1BMN - chains L and H of the 3 polymer chains in the assembly; structure by X-ray diffraction, 2.80 A resolution.

# Chain L
Name: Alpha-thrombin
From: Homo sapiens
Notes: EC 3.4.21.5
Reference sequence: P00734 (THRB_HUMAN); the construct lacks a stretch of the UniProt sequence, so the offset changes along the chain: -5 to 0 = UniProt 328-333; 1-14 = UniProt 336-349; 15-18 = UniProt 360-363
Amino-acid sequence (36 residues; each row starts with the number of its first residue; a row labelled like 14A-14J holds insertion residues (14A, then the next letters in order); numbers below 1 keep their minus sign (Thr-5 is residue -5)):
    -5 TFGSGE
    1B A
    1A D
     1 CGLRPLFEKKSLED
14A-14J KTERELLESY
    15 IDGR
Not modelled in the structure: -5 to 0, 15-18
Swiss-Prot annotation at these positions:
  - site: Arg18 (Cleavage)

# Chain H
Name: Alpha-thrombin
From: Homo sapiens
Notes: EC 3.4.21.5
Reference sequence: P00734 (THRB_HUMAN); the construct lacks a stretch of the UniProt sequence and is renumbered around it, so the offset changes along the chain: 16-36 = UniProt 364-384; 37-60 = UniProt 386-409; 61-77 = UniProt 419-435; 78-97 = UniProt 437-456; 7 more segments
Amino-acid sequence (259 residues; numbered 16 to 247 plus 28 insertion-coded residues; 1 number in that range is skipped by the numbering (no residue carries it; nothing is unmodelled there); the number before each row is that of its first residue; a row labelled like 60A-60I holds insertion residues (60A, then the next letters in order)):
    16 IVEGSDAEIGMSPWQVMLFRK
   36A S
    37 PQELLCGASLISDRWVLTAAHCLL
60A-60I YPPWDKNFT
    61 ENDLLVRIGKHSRTRYE
   77A R
    78 NIEKISMLEKIYIHPRYNWR
   97A E
    98 NLDRDIALMKLKKPVAFSDYIHPVCLPDRETA
129A-129C ASL
   130 LQAGYKGRVTGWGNLKETWT
149A-149E ANVGK
   150 GQPSVLQVVNLPIVERPVCKDSTRIRITDNMFCAG
  184A Y
   185 KP
186A-186D DEGK
   187 RGDACEGDSGGPFVMKSP
204A-204B FN
   205 NRWYQMGIVSWGE
   219 GCD
  221A R
   222 DGKYGFYTHVFRLKKWIQKVIDQFGE
Not modelled in the structure: 246-247
Swiss-Prot annotation at these positions:
  - region: Ala183 to Val200 (High affinity receptor-binding region which is also known as the TP508 peptide)
  - active site (Charge relay system): His57, Asp102, Ser195
  - glycosylation: Asn60G (N-linked (GlcNAc...) (complex) asparagine)
Disulfides: Cys42-Cys58, Cys168-Cys182, Cys191-Cys220
Small-molecule neighbours: bms-189090 (BM9; [S-(R,R)]-1-(aminoiminomethyl)-N-[[1-[N-[(2-naphthalenylsulfonyl)-L-seryl]-3-pyrrolidinyl]methyl]-3-piperidenecarboxa mide): His57, Tyr60A, Trp60D, Glu97A, Asn98, Leu99, Ile174, Asp189, Ala190, Cys191, Glu192, Ser195, Val213, Ser214, Trp215, Gly216, Glu217, Gly219, Cys220

# Chain L / chain H interface
Pairs across the interface (61; chain L residue first):
  Cys1(L) - Pro120(H)
  Cys1(L) - Val121(H)
  Cys1(L) - Cys122(H)  disulfide
  Cys1(L) - Arg206(H)  hydrogen bond (backbone-side chain)
  Asp1A(L) - His119(H)
  Asp1A(L) - Arg206(H)
  Ala1B(L) - Phe114(H)
  Ala1B(L) - His119(H)  hydrogen bond (backbone-side chain)
  Gly2(L) - Trp29(H)
  Gly2(L) - Pro120(H)  hydrogen bond (backbone-backbone)
  Gly2(L) - Val121(H)
  Gly2(L) - Cys122(H)
  Gly2(L) - Arg206(H)
  Gly2(L) - Trp207(H)  hydrogen bond (backbone-backbone)
  Leu3(L) - His119(H)
  Leu3(L) - Asn205(H)
  Leu3(L) - Arg206(H)
  Arg4(L) - Gly25(H)
  Arg4(L) - Met26(H)  hydrogen bond (side chain-backbone)
  Arg4(L) - Pro28(H)
  Arg4(L) - Trp29(H)
  Arg4(L) - Arg137(H)
  Arg4(L) - Trp207(H)
  Pro5(L) - Ser115(H)
  Pro5(L) - Asp116(H)
  Leu6(L) - Asp116(H)
  Phe7(L) - Glu23(H)
  Phe7(L) - Ile24(H)
  Phe7(L) - Gly25(H)
  Phe7(L) - Met26(H)  hydrophobic
  Glu8(L) - Lys202(H)
  Glu8(L) - Asn205(H)
  Glu8(L) - Trp207(H)  hydrogen bond
  Asp14(L) - Glu23(H)
  Asp14(L) - Met26(H)
  Asp14(L) - Arg137(H)  salt bridge
  Lys14A(L) - Ser20(H)  hydrogen bond
  Lys14A(L) - Asp21(H)  hydrogen bond (side chain-backbone)
  Lys14A(L) - Glu23(H)  hydrogen bond (backbone-side chain)
  Lys14A(L) - Met26(H)
  Lys14A(L) - Val157(H)
  Thr14B(L) - Arg137(H)  hydrogen bond
  Thr14B(L) - Asn159(H)  hydrogen bond
  Glu14C(L) - Arg137(H)
  Glu14C(L) - Lys202(H)
  Glu14E(L) - Lys135(H)  salt bridge
  Glu14E(L) - Asn159(H)  hydrogen bond
  Glu14E(L) - Tyr184A(H)
  Glu14E(L) - Lys186D(H)  salt bridge
  Leu14F(L) - Lys135(H)
  Leu14F(L) - Asn159(H)
  Leu14F(L) - Trp207(H)  hydrophobic
  Leu14G(L) - Lys202(H)
  Leu14G(L) - Pro204(H)  hydrophobic
  Ser14I(L) - Gly133(H)
  Ser14I(L) - Tyr134(H)
  Ser14I(L) - Lys135(H)  hydrogen bond (side chain-backbone)
  Tyr14J(L) - Tyr134(H)  hydrophobic
  Tyr14J(L) - Lys135(H)  hydrogen bond (side chain-backbone)
  Tyr14J(L) - Lys202(H)  hydrogen bond (side chain-backbone)
  Tyr14J(L) - Pro204(H)  hydrophobic
Also at the interface, not in a pair above, chain H (31 interface residues in all): Tyr117, Gly136, Met201
Inter-chain disulfides: Cys1(L)-Cys122(H)

# In short
Chain L and chain H form an interface of 19 and 31 residues respectively; the contacts include 1 disulfide
bond, 15 hydrogen bonds and 3 salt bridges. Polar contacts include Glu14E(L)-Lys135(H), Asp14(L)-Arg137(H) and
Glu14E(L)-Lys186D(H). Ligands of chain H: bms-189090.
Here chain L is Alpha-thrombin and chain H is Alpha-thrombin, both from Homo sapiens. Entry 1BMN (Human
alpha-thrombin complexed with
[S-(r*,r*)]-1-(aminoiminomethyl)-N-[[1-[n-[(2-naphthalenylsulfonyl)-L-seryl]-pyrrolidinyl]methyl]-3-piperidenecarboxamide
(bms-189090)) was determined by X-ray diffraction together with 1BMM from the same study.
